PDB entry 8CGI | electron microscopy, 1.89 A resolution | chains A and N of the 9 polymer chains in the assembly

[Chain A]
Molecule: 16S rRNA
Organism: Escherichia coli BW25113
Sequence (1540 nucleotides; row label = number of the first residue in the row):
     1 AAAUUGAAGA GUUUGAUCAU GGCUCAGAUU GAACGCUGGC GGCAGGCCUA ACACAUGCAA
    61 GUCGAACGGU AACAGGAAGA AGCUUGCUUC UUUGCUGACG AGUGGCGGAC GGGUGAGUAA
   121 UGUCUGGGAA ACUGCCUGAU GGAGGGGGAU AACUACUGGA AACGGUAGCU AAUACCGCAU
   181 AACGUCGCAA GACCAAAGAG GGGGACCUUC GGGCCUCUUG CCAUCGGAUG UGCCCAGAUG
   241 GGAUUAGCUA GUAGGUGGGG UAACGGCUCA CCUAGGCGAC GAUCCCUAGC UGGUCUGAGA
   301 GGAUGACCAG CCACACUGGA ACUGAGACAC GGUCCAGACU CCUACGGGAG GCAGCAGUGG
   361 GGAAUAUUGC ACAAUGGGCG CAAGCCUGAU GCAGCCAUGC CGCGUGUAUG AAGAAGCCCU
   421 UCGGGUUGUA AAGUACUUUC AGCGGGGAGG AAGGGAGUAA AGUUAAUACC UUUGCUCAUU
   481 GACGUUACCC GCAGAAGAAG CACCGGCUAA CUCCGUGCCA GCAGCCXCGG UAAUACGGAG
   541 GGUGCAAGCG UUAAUCGGAA UUACUGGGCG UAAAGCGCAC GCAGGCGGUU UGUUAAGUCA
   601 GAUGUGAAAU CCCCGGGCUC AACCUGGGAA CUGCAUCUGA UACUGGCAAG CUUGAGUCUC
   661 GUAGAGGGGG GUAGAAUUCC AGGUGUAGCG GUGAAAUGCG UAGAGAUCUG GAGGAAUACC
   721 GGUGGCGAAG GCGGCCCCCU GGACGAAGAC UGACGCUCAG GUGCGAAAGC GUGGGGAGCA
   781 AACAGGAUUA GAUACCCUGG UAGUCCACGC CGUAAACGAU GUCGACUUGG AGGUUGUGCC
   841 CUUGAGGCGU GGCUUCCGGA GCUAACGCGU UAAGUCGACC GCCUGGGGAG UACGGCCGCA
   901 AGGUUAAAAC UCAAAUGAAU UGACGGGGGC CCGCACAAGC GGUGGAGCAU GUGGUUUAAU
   961 UCGAUGXAAC GCGAAGAACC UUACCUGGUC UUGACAUCCA CGGAAGUUUU CAGAGAUGAG
  1021 AAUGUGCCUU CGGGAACCGU GAGACAGGUG CUGCAUGGCU GUCGUCAGCU CGUGUUGUGA
  1081 AAUGUUGGGU UAAGUCCCGC AACGAGCGCA ACCCUUAUCC UUUGUUGCCA GCGGUCCGGC
  1141 CGGGAACUCA AAGGAGACUG CCAGUGAUAA ACUGGAGGAA GGUGGGGAUG ACGUCAAGUC
  1201 AUCAUGGCCC UUACGACCAG GGCUACACAC GUGCUACAAU GGCGCAUACA AAGAGAAGCG
  1261 ACCUCGCGAG AGCAAGCGGA CCUCAUAAAG UGCGUCGUAG UCCGGAUUGG AGUCUGCAAC
  1321 UCGACUCCAU GAAGUCGGAA UCGCUAGUAA UCGUGGAUCA GAAUGCCACG GUGAAUACGU
  1381 UCCCGGGCCU UGUACACACC GCCCGUXACA CCAUGGGAGU GGGUUGCAAA AGAAGUAGGU
  1441 AGCUUAACCU UCGGGAGGGC GCUUACCACU UUGUGAUUCA UGACUGGGGU GAAGUCGUAA
  1501 CAAGGUAACC GUAGGGGAAC CUGCGGUUGG AUCACCUCCU
Unresolved in the structure: 1-929, 1390-1540
Modified / non-standard residues: PSU (pseudouridine-5'-monophosphate) at position 516, G7M (N7-methyl-guanosine-5'-monophosphate) at position 527, 2MG (2N-methylguanosine-5'-monophosphate) at position 966, 5MC (5-methylcytidine-5'-monophosphate) at position 967, 2MG (2N-methylguanosine-5'-monophosphate) at position 1207, 4OC (4n,o2'-methylcytidine-5'-monophosphate) at position 1402, 5MC (5-methylcytidine-5'-monophosphate) at position 1407, UR3 (3-methyluridine-5'-monophoshate) at position 1498, 2MG (2N-methylguanosine-5'-monophosphate) at position 1516, MA6 (6N-dimethyladenosine-5'-monophoshate) at position 1518, MA6 (6N-dimethyladenosine-5'-monophoshate) at position 1519
Bound ions: Mg2+ site 1 near C934 (its only coordinating residue here); Mg2+ site 2 near A937 (its only coordinating residue here); K+ site 1: U943, G944, G945; Mg2+ site 3: G944, G945; Mg2+ site 4: A964, U1199; Mg2+ site 5: 2MG_966 (together with Pentacycline); K+ site 2: G971, G1233, U1364; Mg2+ site 6 near C972 (its only coordinating residue here); K+ site 3: G976, C1359, G1361, A1362; K+ site 4: A978, C979; Mg2+ site 7: C979, C980, U981, G1222; Mg2+ site 8 near C980 (its only coordinating residue here); 15 more Mg2+ sites not listed; 6 more K+ sites not listed
Small-molecule neighbours: Pentacycline (P8F): U965, 2MG_966, G1053, C1054, C1195, A1196, A1197, G1198
Reported in the primary citation:
  - binding site for Pentacycline: C1054
  - Mg2+ coordination: 2MG_966

[Chain N]
Molecule: Small ribosomal subunit protein uS14
Organism: Escherichia coli BW25113
Reference sequence: P0AG59 (RS14_ECOLI); numbering as in UniProt (aligned over 1-101)
Sequence (101 residues; numbered 1 to 101; the number before each row is that of its first residue):
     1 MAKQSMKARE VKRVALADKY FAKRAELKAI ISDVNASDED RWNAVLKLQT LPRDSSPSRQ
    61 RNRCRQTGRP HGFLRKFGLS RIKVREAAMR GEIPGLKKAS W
Unresolved in the structure: 1

[Chain A / chain N interface]
Pairs across the interface (86):
  G973(A) / Arg-69(N)  hydrogen bond to the sugar
  G973(A) / Arg-81(N)  hydrogen bond to the phosphate
  A974(A) / Arg-69(N)  salt bridge to the phosphate
  A974(A) / His-71(N)  hydrogen bond to the sugar
  A974(A) / Gly-72(N)  phosphate contact
  A974(A) / Arg-81(N)  salt bridge to the phosphate
  A975(A) / Gly-72(N)  sugar contact
  G976(A) / His-71(N)  salt bridge to the phosphate
  G976(A) / Gly-72(N)  hydrogen bond to the phosphate
  A977(A) / Arg-61(N)  salt bridge to the phosphate
  A977(A) / His-71(N)  salt bridge to the phosphate
  C979(A) / Arg-53(N)  sugar contact
  C979(A) / Ser-58(N)  hydrogen bond to the base
  C979(A) / Arg-59(N)  hydrogen bond to the base
  C980(A) / Arg-13(N)  hydrogen bond to the phosphate
  C980(A) / Ser-58(N)  base contact
  C980(A) / Arg-59(N)  hydrogen bond to the sugar
  U981(A) / Met-6(N)  phosphate contact
  U981(A) / Arg-9(N)  salt bridge to the phosphate
  U981(A) / Arg-13(N)  salt bridge to the phosphate
  U981(A) / Arg-61(N)  hydrogen bond to the sugar
  U981(A) / Arg-63(N)  hydrogen bond to the phosphate
  U982(A) / Met-6(N)  phosphate contact
  U982(A) / Arg-63(N)  salt bridge to the phosphate
  U982(A) / Pro-70(N)  phosphate contact
  A983(A) / Met-6(N)  phosphate contact
  A983(A) / Arg-9(N)  salt bridge to the phosphate
  A994(A) / Ser-5(N)  base contact
  A994(A) / Ala-8(N)  sugar contact
  C995(A) / Gln-4(N)  sugar contact
  C995(A) / Ala-8(N)  sugar contact
  U1007(A) / Lys-19(N)  phosphate contact
  U1008(A) / Lys-19(N)  salt bridge to the phosphate
  U1009(A) / Lys-23(N)  salt bridge to the phosphate
  G1047(A) / Gln-4(N)  phosphate contact
  G1048(A) / Lys-3(N)  phosphate contact
  G1048(A) / Gln-4(N)  hydrogen bond to the phosphate
  U1049(A) / Lys-3(N)  phosphate contact
  C1059(A) / Arg-85(N)  hydrogen bond to the phosphate
  U1060(A) / Arg-85(N)  salt bridge to the phosphate
  C1114(A) / Ser-100(N)  hydrogen bond to the sugar
  U1115(A) / Ser-100(N)  sugar contact
  U1115(A) / Trp-101(N)  hydrogen bond to the sugar
  G1186(A) / Trp-101(N)  hydrogen bond to the base
  G1187(A) / Ser-100(N)  hydrogen bond to the base
  A1188(A) / Lys-98(N)  phosphate contact
  A1188(A) / Ser-100(N)  sugar contact
  U1189(A) / Lys-98(N)  salt bridge to the phosphate
  U1202(A) / Ala-2(N)  phosphate contact
  U1202(A) / Thr-67(N)  hydrogen bond to the sugar
  U1202(A) / Arg-69(N)  hydrogen bond to the sugar
  U1202(A) / Ile-82(N)  base contact
  U1202(A) / Lys-83(N)  base contact
  C1203(A) / Ala-2(N)  hydrogen bond to the phosphate
  C1203(A) / Thr-67(N)  sugar contact
  A1216(A) / Lys-3(N)  salt bridge to the phosphate
  A1216(A) / Ser-5(N)  hydrogen bond to the phosphate
  C1217(A) / Ser-5(N)  phosphate contact
  C1217(A) / Arg-9(N)  salt bridge to the phosphate
  A1219(A) / Arg-53(N)  phosphate contact
  G1220(A) / Arg-53(N)  salt bridge to the phosphate
  A1257(A) / Asp-18(N)  base contact
  A1257(A) / Phe-21(N)  base contact
  A1257(A) / Pro-57(N)  base contact
  G1316(A) / Lys-28(N)  salt bridge to the phosphate
  G1316(A) / Ser-56(N)  hydrogen bond to the phosphate
  G1316(A) / Ser-58(N)  sugar contact
  C1317(A) / Arg-24(N)  salt bridge to the phosphate
  C1317(A) / Lys-28(N)  salt bridge to the phosphate
  C1317(A) / Leu-48(N)  sugar contact
  C1317(A) / Gln-49(N)  hydrogen bond to the sugar
  C1317(A) / Arg-53(N)  hydrogen bond to the base
  C1317(A) / Ser-56(N)  hydrogen bond to the phosphate
  C1317(A) / Pro-57(N)  phosphate contact
  C1317(A) / Arg-59(N)  base contact
  A1357(A) / Leu-74(N)  sugar contact
  U1358(A) / Phe-73(N)  sugar contact
  U1358(A) / Leu-74(N)  phosphate contact
  U1358(A) / Arg-75(N)  hydrogen bond to the phosphate
  C1359(A) / Asn-62(N)  hydrogen bond to the phosphate
  C1359(A) / Phe-73(N)  phosphate contact
  C1359(A) / Arg-75(N)  salt bridge to the phosphate
  A1360(A) / Ser-58(N)  base contact
  A1360(A) / Arg-75(N)  salt bridge to the phosphate
  A1368(A) / Trp-101(N)  phosphate contact
  C1369(A) / Trp-101(N)  hydrogen bond to the phosphate
Also at the interface, not in a pair above, chain A (43 interface residues in all): G1058, C1218
Also at the interface, not in a pair above, chain N (43 interface residues in all): Glu-10, Asp-54, Lys-76, Glu-86

[Summary]
The chain A/chain N interface involves 43 residues from each chain; the contacts include 27 hydrogen bonds and
21 salt bridges. Among the polar pairs are C979(A)/Ser-58(N), C979(A)/Arg-59(N) and G1186(A)/Trp-101(N).
Ligands of chain A: Pentacycline. From the paper: a binding site for Pentacycline at C1054(A); Mg2+
coordination by 2MG_966(A).
Chain A is 16S rRNA and chain N is Small ribosomal subunit protein uS14, both from Escherichia coli BW25113;
the structure, Pentacycline TP038 bound to the 30S head, was determined by electron microscopy (same
publication as 8CA7, 8CAI, 8CEP, 8CF1, 8CF8, 8CGJ, 8CGR and 8CGU).
